Entry 4UFE (X-ray diffraction, 1.59 A resolution); this record covers chains H and I of the 3 polymer chains in the assembly.

[Chain H]
Molecule: Thrombin heavy chain
From: Homo sapiens
Notes: EC 3.4.21.5
UniProt: P00734 (THRB_HUMAN); the construct lacks a stretch of the UniProt sequence and is renumbered around it, so the offset changes along the chain: 16-36 = UniProt 364-384; 37-60 = UniProt 386-409; 61-77 = UniProt 419-435; 78-97 = UniProt 437-456; 7 more segments
Amino-acid sequence (258 residues; row label = number of the first residue in the row; note: 1 number in that range is skipped by the numbering (no residue carries it; nothing is unmodelled there); a row labelled like 60A-60I holds insertion residues (60A, then the next letters in order)):
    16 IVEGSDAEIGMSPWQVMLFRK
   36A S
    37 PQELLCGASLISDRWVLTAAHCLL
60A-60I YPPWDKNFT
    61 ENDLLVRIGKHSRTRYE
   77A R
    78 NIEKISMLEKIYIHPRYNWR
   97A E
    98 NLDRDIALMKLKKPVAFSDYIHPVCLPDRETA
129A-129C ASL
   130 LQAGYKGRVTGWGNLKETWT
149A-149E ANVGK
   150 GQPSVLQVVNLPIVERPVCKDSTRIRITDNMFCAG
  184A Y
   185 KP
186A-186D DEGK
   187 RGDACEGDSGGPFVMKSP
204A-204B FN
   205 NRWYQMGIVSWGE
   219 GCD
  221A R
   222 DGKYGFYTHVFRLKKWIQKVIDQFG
Unresolved in the structure: 148-149, 149A-149E
Cystine bridges: Cys42-Cys58, Cys168-Cys182, Cys191-Cys220
Covalently attached groups: N-acetylglucosamine (NAG) linked to Asn60G
Bound ions: Na+ site 1: Lys169, Thr172, Phe204A; Na+ site 2: Arg221A, Lys224
Residues lining bound ligands: 3ZD ((2R)-N-[(2S)-1-[(4-carbamimidoylphenyl)methylamino]-1-oxidanylidene-propan-2-yl]-3-phenyl-2-[(phenylmethyl)sulfonylamino]propanamide): His57, Tyr60A, Trp60D, Glu97A, Asn98, Leu99, Glu146, Ile174, Asp189, Ala190, Cys191, Glu192, Ser195, Val213, Ser214, Trp215, Gly216, Glu217, Gly219, Cys220, Gly226

[Chain I]
Molecule: Hirudin variant-2
UniProt: P09945 (HIRV2_HIRME); residues 554-565 here correspond to UniProt positions 61-72 (UniProt number = residue number - 493)
Amino-acid sequence (12 residues; each row starts with the number of its first residue):
   554 GDFEEIPEEYLQ
Unresolved in the structure: 554
Modified positions: Tyr563 (o-sulfo-l-tyrosine; TYS)

[Interface between chain H and chain I]
Pairs across the interface - 22 pairs, chain H then chain I:
  Phe34(H) - Phe556(I)  hydrophobic
  Gln38(H) - Phe556(I)
  Gln38(H) - Glu557(I)
  Gln38(H) - Ile559(I)
  Gln38(H) - Leu564(I)
  Glu39(H) - Phe556(I)
  Leu40(H) - Phe556(I)
  Leu65(H) - Ile559(I)  hydrophobic
  Leu65(H) - Tyr563(I)
  Arg67(H) - Ile559(I)
  Arg73(H) - Phe556(I)
  Thr74(H) - Asp555(I)
  Thr74(H) - Phe556(I)
  Thr74(H) - Glu557(I)  hydrogen bond (backbone-backbone)
  Arg75(H) - Glu557(I)
  Tyr76(H) - Glu557(I)  hydrogen bond (backbone-side chain)
  Tyr76(H) - Glu558(I)
  Tyr76(H) - Pro560(I)
  Tyr76(H) - Tyr563(I)
  Glu80(H) - Tyr563(I)
  Lys81(H) - Tyr563(I)
  Ile82(H) - Tyr563(I)
Interface residues without a listed pair, chain H (15 interface residues in all): Met32, Lys36

[In short]
The interface between chain H and chain I involves 15 residues on one side and 8 on the other, with 2 hydrogen
bonds. Polar contacts include Tyr76(H)-Glu557(I) and Thr74(H)-Glu557(I). Chain H binds compound 3ZD.
Covalently linked N-acetylglucosamine: at Asn60G(H).
Chain H is Thrombin heavy chain (Homo sapiens) and chain I is Hirudin variant-2; the structure, Thrombin in
complex with (2R)-2-(benzylsulfonylamino)-N-(2-((4-
carbamimidoylphenyl)methylamino)-2-oxo-butyl)-3-phenyl-propanamide, was determined by X-ray diffraction
together with 4UFD, 4UFF and 4UFG from the same study.
